PDB entry 1LBC | X-ray diffraction, 1.80 A resolution | chain A

# Chain A
Name: Glutamine Receptor 2
Organism: Rattus norvegicus
Notes: fragment: ligand binding core; engineered mutation(s): N775S
Amino-acid sequence (263 residues; row label = number of the first residue in the row):
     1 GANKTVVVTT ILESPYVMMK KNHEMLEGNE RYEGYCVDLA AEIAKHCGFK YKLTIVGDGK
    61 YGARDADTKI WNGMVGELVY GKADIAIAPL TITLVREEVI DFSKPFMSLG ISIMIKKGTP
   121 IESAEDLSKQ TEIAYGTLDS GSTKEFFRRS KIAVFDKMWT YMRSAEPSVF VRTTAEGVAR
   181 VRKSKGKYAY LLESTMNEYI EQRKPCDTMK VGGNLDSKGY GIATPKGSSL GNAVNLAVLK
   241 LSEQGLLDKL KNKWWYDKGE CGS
Disordered / not traced: 1-2, 262-263
Disulfides: C206-C261
Ion coordination: Zn2+ site 1: H23 (shared with 1 residue of chain C); Zn2+ site 2: E42, H46 (shared with 1 residue of chain B); Zn2+ site 3: E166 (shared with 2 residues of chain B)
Residues lining bound ligands:
  - cyclothiazide (CYZ): K104, P105, F106, M107, S108, L239, S242, L247, D248, K251
  - glutamic acid (GLU): Y61, P89, L90, T91, R96, L138, S140, G141, S142, T143, L192, E193, Y220

# Summary
Bound to chain A: glutamic acid and cyclothiazide. E42 and H46 form the Zn2+ site 2.
Chain A is Glutamine Receptor 2 (Rattus norvegicus); the structure, Crystal structure of GluR2 ligand binding
core (S1S2J-N775S) in complex with cyclothiazide (CTZ) as well as ..., was determined by X-ray diffraction
(same publication as 1LB8, 1LB9 and 1LBB).
